3PZV - chain A; structure by X-ray diffraction, 2.87 A resolution.

Chain A:
Molecule: Endoglucanase
From: Bacillus subtilis subsp. subtilis
Notes: EC 3.2.1.4; fragment: catalytic domain
UniProtKB: P10475 (GUN2_BACSU); numbering as in UniProt (aligned over 27-332)
Sequence (327 residues; each row starts with the number of its first residue):
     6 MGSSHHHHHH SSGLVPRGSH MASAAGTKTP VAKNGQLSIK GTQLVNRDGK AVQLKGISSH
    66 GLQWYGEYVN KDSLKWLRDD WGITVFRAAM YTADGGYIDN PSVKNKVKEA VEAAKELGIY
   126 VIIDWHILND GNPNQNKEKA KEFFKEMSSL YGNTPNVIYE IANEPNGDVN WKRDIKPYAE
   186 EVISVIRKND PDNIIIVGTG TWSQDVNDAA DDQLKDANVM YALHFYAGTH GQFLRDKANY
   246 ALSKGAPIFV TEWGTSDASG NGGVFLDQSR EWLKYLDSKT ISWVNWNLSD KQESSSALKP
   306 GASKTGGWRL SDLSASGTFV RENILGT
Not modelled in the structure: 6-33, 332
Sequence notes: expression tag (6-26)
Swiss-Prot annotation at these positions:
  - active site: E169 (Proton donor), E257 (Nucleophile)
  - binding site (substrate): H65, W69, Y70, Y96, H131, Y231, A263, S264, W291, K296 to E298

Overview:
UniProt lists active-site residues E169 and E257 and 12 substrate-binding residues.
Chain A is Endoglucanase (Bacillus subtilis subsp. subtilis); the structure, C2 crystal form of the
endo-1,4-beta-glucanase from Bacillus subtilis 168, was determined by X-ray diffraction together with 3PZT and
3PZU from the same study.
